5XT5 - chains D and A of the 4 polymer chains in the assembly; structure by X-ray diffraction, 2.34 A resolution.

# Chain D
Name: Zinc-dependent sulfurtransferase SufU
Source organism: Bacillus subtilis (strain 168)
Notes: EC 2.-.-.-
Reference sequence: O32163 (SUFU_BACSU); numbering as in UniProt (aligned over 1-147)
Chain sequence (155 residues; row label = number of the first residue in the row):
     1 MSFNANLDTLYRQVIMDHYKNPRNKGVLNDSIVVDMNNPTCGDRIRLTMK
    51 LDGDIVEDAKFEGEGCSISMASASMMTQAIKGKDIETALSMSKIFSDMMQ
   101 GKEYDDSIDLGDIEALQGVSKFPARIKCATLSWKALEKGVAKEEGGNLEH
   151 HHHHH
Disordered / not traced: 1-5, 143-155
Differences from the reference sequence: expression tag (148-155)
UniProt features mapped onto this chain:
  - binding site (Zn(2+)): Cys41, Asp43, Cys66, Cys128
  - mutagenesis: Cys41 (C41A: Does not activate SufS; dominant negative to wild-type protein, interacts with SufS. Binds about 40% Zn(2+); C41D: Complete loss of growth without mevalonate), Asp43 (D43A: Increases stability of the bound Fe-S cluster. Binds SufS, binds about 35% Zn(2+)), Cys66 (C66A: Does not interact with SufS, does not activate SufS; no effect in presence of wild-type protein. Binds about 15% Zn(2+); C66D: Complete loss of growth without mevalonate), Cys128 (C128A: Does not interact with SufS, does not activate SufS; no effect in presence of wild-type protein. Binds about 45% Zn(2+); C128D: Delayed growth without mevalonate)
Ion coordination: Zn2+: Asp43, Cys66, Cys128 (shared with 1 residue of chain B)

# Chain A
Name: Cysteine desulfurase SufS
Source organism: Bacillus subtilis (strain 168)
Notes: EC 2.8.1.7
Reference sequence: O32164 (SUFS_BACSU); residues 1-406 here = UniProt positions 1-406
Chain sequence (419 residues; numbered -2 to 416; the number before each row is that of its first residue; numbers below 1 keep their minus sign (Met-2 is residue -2)):
    -2 MGHMNITDIREQFPILHQQVNGHDLVYLDSAATSQKPRAVIETLDKYYNQ
    48 YNSNVHRGVHTLGTRATDGYEGAREKVRKFINAKSMAEIIFTKGTTTSLN
    98 MVALSYARANLKPGDEVVITYMEHHANIIPWQQAVKATGATLKYIPLQED
   148 GTISLEDVRETVTSNTKIVAVSHVSNVLGTVNPIKEMAKIAHDNGAVIVV
   198 DGAQSTPHMKIDVQDLDCDFFALSSHKMCGPTGVGVLYGKKALLENMEPA
   248 EFGGEMIDFVGLYESTWKELPWKFEAGTPIIAGAIGLGAAIDFLEEIGLD
   298 EISRHEHKLAAYALERFRQLDGVTVYGPEERAGLVTFNLDDVHPHDVATV
   348 LDAEGIAVRAGHHCAQPLMKWLDVTATARASFYLYNTEEEIDKLVEALQK
   398 TKEYFTNVFVDLEHHHHHH
Disordered / not traced: -2 to -1, 405-416
Differences from the reference sequence: expression tag (-2 to 0, 407-416)
UniProt features mapped onto this chain:
  - active site: Cys361 (Cysteine persulfide intermediate)
  - modified residue: Lys224 (N6-(pyridoxal phosphate)lysine)
  - mutagenesis: Cys361 (C361A: Loss of cysteine desulfurase activity, still binds SufU and Cys)
Glycans and other covalent adducts: pyridoxal phosphate (PLP) linked to Lys224
Ion coordination: Zn2+: His342 (shared with 3 residues of chain C)
Residues lining bound ligands: pyridoxal phosphate (PLP): Gly91, Thr92, Thr93, His121, Ala123, Ser169, Val171, Asn173, Asp198, Ala200, Gln201, Ser221, His223

# Chain D / chain A interface
Pairs across the interface (11; chain D residue first):
  Asp35(D) - Phe256(A)
  Asn37(D) - Asp255(A)  hydrogen bond
  Asn37(D) - Phe256(A)
  Pro39(D) - Arg54(A)  hydrogen bond (backbone-side chain)
  Thr40(D) - His53(A)
  Thr40(D) - Gly55(A)
  Cys41(D) - Arg54(A)
  Pro123(D) - Thr61(A)
  Ala124(D) - Val56(A)  hydrophobic
  Ala124(D) - Thr61(A)
  Lys134(D) - Glu266(A)  salt bridge
Also at the interface, not in a pair above, chain D (10 interface residues in all): Arg44, Arg125
Also at the interface, not in a pair above, chain A (9 interface residues in all): Lys265

# Summary
10 residues of chain D and 9 residues of chain A are in contact, with 2 hydrogen bonds and 1 salt bridge.
Polar pairs include Lys134(D)-Glu266(A), Asn37(D)-Asp255(A) and Pro39(D)-Arg54(A). Covalently linked pyridoxal
phosphate: at Lys224(A).
Here chain D is Zinc-dependent sulfurtransferase SufU and chain A is Cysteine desulfurase SufS, both from
Bacillus subtilis (strain 168). Entry 5XT5 (SufS-SufU complex from Bacillus subtilis) was determined by X-ray
diffraction together with 5XT6 from the same study.
